Entry 3G75 (X-ray diffraction, 2.30 A resolution); this record covers chain A.

# Chain A
Molecule: DNA gyrase subunit B
Organism: Staphylococcus aureus
Notes: EC 5.99.1.3; engineered mutation(s): Deletion residues 105-127
UniProtKB: P0A0K8 (GYRB_STAAU); numbering as in UniProt; present here: 24-104, 128-230
Sequence (184 residues; numbered 24 to 230; 23 numbers in that range are skipped by the numbering (no residue carries them; nothing is unmodelled there); the number before each row is that of its first residue):
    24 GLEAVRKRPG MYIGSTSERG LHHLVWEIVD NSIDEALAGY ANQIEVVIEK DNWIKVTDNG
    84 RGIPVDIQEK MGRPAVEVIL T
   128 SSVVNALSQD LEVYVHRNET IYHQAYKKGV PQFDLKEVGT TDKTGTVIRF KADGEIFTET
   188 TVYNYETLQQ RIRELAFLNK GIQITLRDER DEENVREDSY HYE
Residues lining bound ligands: B48 (4-methyl-5-[3-(methylsulfanyl)-1H-pyrazol-5-yl]-2-thiophen-2-yl-1,3-thiazole): I51, N54, S55, E58, V79, D81, R84, G85, I86, P87, R144, T173, I175

# Summary
Chain A binds compound B48.
Chain A is DNA gyrase subunit B (Staphylococcus aureus); the structure, Crystal structure of Staphylococcus
aureus Gyrase B co-complexed with 4-METHYL-5-[3-(METHYLSULFANYL)-1H-PYRAZOL-5-YL]-2-THIOPHEN-2-YL-1,3-THIAZOLE
inhibitor, was determined by X-ray diffraction, deposited together with 3G7B.
